4PVT - chain A; structure by X-ray diffraction, 2.00 A resolution.

# Chain A
Protein: Beta-lactamase class B VIM-2
Source organism: Pseudomonas aeruginosa
UniProt: Q9K2N0 (Q9K2N0_PSEAI); the author numbering skips numbers that UniProt does not, so the offset changes along the chain: 25-45 = UniProt 27-47; 47-64 = UniProt 48-65; 66-100 = UniProt 66-100; 102-107 = UniProt 101-106; 6 more segments
Chain sequence (242 residues; numbered 23 to 300; 36 numbers in that range are skipped by the numbering (no residue carries them; nothing is unmodelled there); the number before each row is that of its first residue):
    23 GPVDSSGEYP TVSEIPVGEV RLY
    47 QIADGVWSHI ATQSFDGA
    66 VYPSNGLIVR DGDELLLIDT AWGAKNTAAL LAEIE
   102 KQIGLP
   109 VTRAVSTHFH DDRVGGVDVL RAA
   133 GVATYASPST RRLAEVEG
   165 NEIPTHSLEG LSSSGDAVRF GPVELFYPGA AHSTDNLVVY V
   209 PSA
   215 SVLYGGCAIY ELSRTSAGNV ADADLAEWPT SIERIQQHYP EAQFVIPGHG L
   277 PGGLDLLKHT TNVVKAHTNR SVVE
Unresolved in the structure: 23-29, 297-300
Sequence notes: expression tag (23-24)
Bound ions: Zn2+ site 1: His116, His118, His196 (together with S3C); Zn2+ site 2: Asp120, Cys221, His263 (together with S3C); Zn2+ site 3: His285 (together with formate)
Ligand contacts: S3C ((2Z)-2-sulfanyl-3-(2,3,6-trichlorophenyl)prop-2-enoic acid): Trp87, His116, His118, Asp119, Asp120, His196, Cys221, Arg228, Asn233, His263

# Overview
Ligands of chain A: compound S3C. The Zn2+ site 1 is built by His116, His118 and His196. Asp120, Cys221 and
His263 coordinate Zn2+ site 2.
Chain A is Beta-lactamase class B VIM-2 (Pseudomonas aeruginosa); the structure, Crystal Structure of VIM-2
metallo-beta-lactamase in complex with ML302F, was determined by X-ray diffraction (same publication as 4TYT
and 4PVO).
